PDB entry 6B44 | electron microscopy, 2.90 A resolution | chains D and M of the 12 polymer chains in the assembly

Chain D:
Molecule: CRISPR-associated protein Csy3
Source organism: Pseudomonas aeruginosa (strain UCBPP-PA14)
Reference sequence: Q02MM1 (CSY3_PSEAB); residue numbers follow UniProt; this construct covers 1-342
Chain sequence (344 residues; numbered -1 to 342; the number before each row is that of its first residue; numbers below 1 keep their minus sign (Met-1 is residue -1)):
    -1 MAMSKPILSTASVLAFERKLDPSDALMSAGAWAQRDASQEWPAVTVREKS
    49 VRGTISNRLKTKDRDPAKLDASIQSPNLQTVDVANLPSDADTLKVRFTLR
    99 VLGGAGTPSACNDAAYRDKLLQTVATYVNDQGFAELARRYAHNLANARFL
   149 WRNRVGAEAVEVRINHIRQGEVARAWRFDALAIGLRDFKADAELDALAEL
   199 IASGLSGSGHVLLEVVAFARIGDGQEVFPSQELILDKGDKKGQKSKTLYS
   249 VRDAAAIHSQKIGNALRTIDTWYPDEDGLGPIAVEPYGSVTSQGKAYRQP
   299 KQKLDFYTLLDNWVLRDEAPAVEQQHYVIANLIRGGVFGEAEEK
Not modelled in the structure: -1 to 5, 339-342
Sequence notes: initiating methionine (-1); expression tag (0)

Chain M:
Molecule: Pseudomonas aeruginosa strain SMC4485 CRISPR repeat sequence
Source organism: Pseudomonas aeruginosa
Sequence (60 nucleotides; row label = number of the first residue in the row):
     1 CUAAGAAAUUCACGGCGGGCUUGAUGUCCGCGUCUACCUGGUUCACUGCC
    51 GUGUAGGCAG

How chain D and chain M interact:
Pairs across the interface (37; chain D residue first):
  Ala13(D) with C29(M), sugar contact
  Phe14(D) with C29(M), hydrogen bond to the sugar; G30(M), sugar contact
  Arg16(D) with G30(M), salt bridge to the phosphate; C31(M), salt bridge to the phosphate
  Arg50(D) with C37(M), hydrogen bond to the sugar; U39(M), hydrogen bond to the sugar
  Gly51(D) with C37(M), sugar contact
  Thr52(D) with C37(M), hydrogen bond to the base; C38(M), phosphate contact
  Ser107(D) with C28(M), sugar contact; C29(M), sugar contact
  Trp149(D) with G32(M), base contact
  Arg150(D) with U35(M), salt bridge to the phosphate; A36(M), salt bridge to the phosphate
  Gln229(D) with U33(M), hydrogen bond to the sugar; C34(M), hydrogen bond to the phosphate; U35(M), hydrogen bond to the phosphate
  Glu230(D) with U33(M), base contact
  Leu231(D) with U33(M), sugar contact
  Gln258(D) with G32(M), phosphate contact; U33(M), hydrogen bond to the phosphate
  Lys259(D) with G32(M), sugar contact; C34(M), salt bridge to the phosphate
  Asn262(D) with G32(M), hydrogen bond to the sugar
  Arg265(D) with C31(M), sugar contact; G32(M), salt bridge to the phosphate
  Glu283(D) with G32(M), phosphate contact
  Val288(D) with G32(M), base contact
  Ser290(D) with G32(M), hydrogen bond to the base
  Arg332(D) with G30(M), sugar contact; C31(M), sugar contact
  Gly333(D) with G30(M), sugar contact
  Gly334(D) with C29(M), hydrogen bond to the sugar; G30(M), hydrogen bond to the sugar
  Val335(D) with C29(M), base contact; G30(M), base contact
Other interface residues (no listed pair), chain D (30 interface residues in all): Leu12, Glu15, Val49, Val79, Phe226, Ser228, His256

In short:
30 residues of chain D and 12 residues of chain M are in contact, with 12 hydrogen bonds and 6 salt bridges.
Polar contacts include Thr52(D)-C37(M), Ser290(D)-G32(M) and Phe14(D)-C29(M).
Here chain D is CRISPR-associated protein Csy3 (Pseudomonas aeruginosa (strain UCBPP-PA14)) and chain M is
Pseudomonas aeruginosa strain SMC4485 CRISPR repeat sequence (Pseudomonas aeruginosa). Entry 6B44 (Cryo-EM
structure of Type I-F CRISPR crRNA-guided Csy surveillance complex with bound target dsDNA) was determined by
electron microscopy together with 6B45, 6B46, 6B47 and 6B48 from the same study.
